9QVH - chains B and C of the 3 polymer chains in the assembly; structure by electron microscopy, 3.47 A resolution.

# Chain B (and C)
Protein: Capsid protein
Organism: Turnip crinkle virus
Notes: chain C of this document is another copy of the same molecule, construct and numbering; everything in this record applies to it too
UniProtKB: P06663 (CAPSD_TCV); residue numbers follow UniProt; this construct covers 1-351
Amino-acid sequence (351 residues; numbered 1 to 351; the number before each row is that of its first residue):
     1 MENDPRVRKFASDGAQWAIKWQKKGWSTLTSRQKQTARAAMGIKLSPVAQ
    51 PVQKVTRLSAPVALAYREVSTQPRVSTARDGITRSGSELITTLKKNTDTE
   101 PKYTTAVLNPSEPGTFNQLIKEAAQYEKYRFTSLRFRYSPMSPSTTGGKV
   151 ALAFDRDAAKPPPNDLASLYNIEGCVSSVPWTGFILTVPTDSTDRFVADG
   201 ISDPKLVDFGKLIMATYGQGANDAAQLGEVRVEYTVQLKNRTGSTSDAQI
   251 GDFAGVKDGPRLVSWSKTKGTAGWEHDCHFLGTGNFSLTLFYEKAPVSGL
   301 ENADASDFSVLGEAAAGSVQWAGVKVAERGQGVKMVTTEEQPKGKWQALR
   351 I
Not modelled in the structure: 1-80 (chain C: 1-55)

# Chain B / chain C interface
Residue-residue contacts (16; chain B residue first):
  D155(B) - E127(C)
  R156(B) - F196(C)
  R156(B) - N240(C)
  D157(B) - E127(C)
  D157(B) - D199(C)
  K160(B) - E127(C)
  K160(B) - T242(C)  hydrogen bond
  S168(B) - G243(C)
  N171(B) - R241(C)  hydrogen bond (backbone-side chain)
  E173(B) - D80(C)
  E173(B) - N240(C)
  E173(B) - R241(C)
  D203(B) - S202(C)  hydrogen bond
  K205(B) - F196(C)
  K205(B) - V197(C)
  K205(B) - D199(C)
Interface residues without a listed pair, chain B (11 interface residues in all): I172, L206
Interface residues without a listed pair, chain C (13 interface residues in all): K128, L206, V207

# In short
11 residues of chain B and 13 residues of chain C are in contact; the contacts include 3 hydrogen bonds. Among
the polar pairs are K160(B)-T242(C), N171(B)-R241(C) and D203(B)-S202(C).
Both chains are Capsid protein (Turnip crinkle virus). Entry 9QVH (Turnip Crinkle Virus: virus-like particles
(TCV-P38)) was determined by electron microscopy together with 9QVE, 9QVF and 9QVG from the same study.
